Entry 3V17 (X-ray diffraction, 2.57 A resolution); this record covers chains C and B of the 4 polymer chains in the assembly.

Chain C (and B):
Molecule: Alpha-ketoglutarate-dependent taurine dioxygenase
From: Pseudomonas putida
Notes: EC 1.14.11.17; chain B of this document is another copy of the same molecule, construct and numbering; everything in this record applies to it too
UniProt: Q88RA3 (Q88RA3_PSEPK); numbering as in UniProt (aligned over 1-277)
Sequence (277 residues; each row starts with the number of its first residue):
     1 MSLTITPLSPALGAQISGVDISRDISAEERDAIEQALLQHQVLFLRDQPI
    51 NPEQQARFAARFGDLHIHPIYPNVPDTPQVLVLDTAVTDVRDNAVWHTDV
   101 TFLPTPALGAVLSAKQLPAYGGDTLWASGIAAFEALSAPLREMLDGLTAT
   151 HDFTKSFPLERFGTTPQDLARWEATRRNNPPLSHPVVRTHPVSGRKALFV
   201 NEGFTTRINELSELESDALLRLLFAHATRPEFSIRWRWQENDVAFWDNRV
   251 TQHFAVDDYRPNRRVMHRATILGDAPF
Unresolved in the structure: 1
Ligand contacts: 2-oxoglutaric acid (AKG): Leu83, Asn93, His97, Asp99, Leu112, Thr124, Trp238, Trp246, His253, Ala255, Arg264, Met266, Arg268

Chain C / chain B interface:
Pairs across the interface - 26 pairs, chain C then chain B:
  Leu8(C) with Arg237(B)
  Ser9(C) with Tyr120(B); Asp258(B)
  Pro10(C) with Tyr120(B); Gly121(B); Asp258(B)
  Ala94(C) with Glu231(B)
  Tyr120(C) with Pro7(B), hydrophobic; Leu8(B); Ser9(B); Pro10(B)
  Gly121(C) with Pro10(B)
  Pro230(C) with Arg235(B), hydrogen bond (backbone-side chain); Phe254(B), hydrophobic; Val256(B), hydrophobic
  Glu231(C) with Ala94(B); Phe254(B)
  Ser233(C) with Arg235(B), hydrogen bond (backbone-side chain)
  Arg235(C) with Pro230(B), hydrogen bond (side chain-backbone); Ser233(B), hydrogen bond (side chain-backbone)
  Arg237(C) with Leu8(B), hydrogen bond (side chain-backbone)
  Phe254(C) with Pro230(B), hydrophobic; Glu231(B)
  Val256(C) with Pro230(B), hydrophobic
  Asp258(C) with Ser9(B); Pro10(B)
Other interface residues (no listed pair), chain C (16 interface residues in all): Pro7, Leu125
Other interface residues (no listed pair), chain B (17 interface residues in all): Leu125, Ile234

Summary:
The interface between chain C and chain B involves 16 residues on one side and 17 on the other; the contacts
include 5 hydrogen bonds. Polar contacts include Pro230(C)-Arg235(B), Ser233(C)-Arg235(B) and
Arg237(C)-Leu8(B). Chain C binds 2-oxoglutaric acid.
Both chains are Alpha-ketoglutarate-dependent taurine dioxygenase (Pseudomonas putida). Entry 3V17 (Crystal
structure of the Fe(II)/alpha-ketoglutarate dependent taurine dioxygenase from Pseudomonas putida KT2440) was
determined by X-ray diffraction, deposited together with 3V15.
